Entry 7AFD (electron microscopy, 3.44 A resolution); this record covers chains 1 and C of the 9 polymer chains in the assembly.

# Chain 1
Molecule: 16SrRNA of the head domain (residue C931 to G1386)
Source organism: Escherichia coli
Sequence (1541 nucleotides; numbered 1 to 1541; the number before each row is that of its first residue):
     1 AAAUUGAAGA GUUUGAUCAU GGCUCAGAUU GAACGCUGGC GGCAGGCCUA ACACAUGCAA
    61 GUCGAACGGU AACAGGAAGA AGCUUGCUUC UUUGCUGACG AGUGGCGGAC GGGUGAGUAA
   121 UGUCUGGGAA ACUGCCUGAU GGAGGGGGAU AACUACUGGA AACGGUAGCU AAUACCGCAU
   181 AACGUCGCAA GACCAAAGAG GGGGACCUUC GGGCCUCUUG CCAUCGGAUG UGCCCAGAUG
   241 GGAUUAGCUA GUAGGUGGGG UAACGGCUCA CCUAGGCGAC GAUCCCUAGC UGGUCUGAGA
   301 GGAUGACCAG CCACACUGGA ACUGAGACAC GGUCCAGACU CCUACGGGAG GCAGCAGUGG
   361 GGAAUAUUGC ACAAUGGGCG CAAGCCUGAU GCAGCCAUGC CGCGUGUAUG AAGAAGGCCU
   421 UCGGGUUGUA AAGUACUUUC AGCGGGGAGG AAGGGAGUAA AGUUAAUACC UUUGCUCAUU
   481 GACGUUACCC GCAGAAGAAG CACCGGCUAA CUCCGUGCCA GCAGCCXCGG UAAUACGGAG
   541 GGUGCAAGCG UUAAUCGGAA UUACUGGGCG UAAAGCGCAC GCAGGCGGUU UGUUAAGUCA
   601 GAUGUGAAAU CCCCGGGCUC AACCUGGGAA CUGCAUCUGA UACUGGCAAG CUUGAGUCUC
   661 GUAGAGGGGG GUAGAAUUCC AGGUGUAGCG GUGAAAUGCG UAGAGAUCUG GAGGAAUACC
   721 GGUGGCGAAG GCGGCCCCCU GGACGAAGAC UGACGCUCAG GUGCGAAAGC GUGGGGAGCA
   781 AACAGGAUUA GAUACCCUGG UAGUCCACGC CGUAAACGAU GUCGACUUGG AGGUUGUGCC
   841 CUUGAGGCGU GGCUUCCGGA GCUAACGCGU UAAGUCGACC GCCUGGGGAG UACGGCCGCA
   901 AGGUUAAAAC UCAAAUGAAU UGACGGGGGC CCGCACAAGC GGUGGAGCAU GUGGUUUAAU
   961 UCGAUGXAAC GCGAAGAACC UUACCUGGUC UUGACAUCCA CGGAAGUUUU CAGAGAUGAG
  1021 AAUGUGCCUU CGGGAACCGU GAGACAGGUG CUGCAUGGCU GUCGUCAGCU CGUGUUGUGA
  1081 AAUGUUGGGU UAAGUCCCGC AACGAGCGCA ACCCUUAUCC UUUGUUGCCA GCGGUCCGGC
  1141 CGGGAACUCA AAGGAGACUG CCAGUGAUAA ACUGGAGGAA GGUGGGGAUG ACGUCAAGUC
  1201 AUCAUGGCCC UUACGACCAG GGCUACACAC GUGCUACAAU GGCGCAUACA AAGAGAAGCG
  1261 ACCUCGCGAG AGCAAGCGGA CCUCAUAAAG UGCGUCGUAG UCCGGAUUGG AGUCUGCAAC
  1321 UCGACUCCAU GAAGUCGGAA UCGCUAGUAA UCGUGGAUCA GAAUGCCACG GUGAAUACGU
  1381 UCCCGGCCUU GUACACACCG CCCGUXACAC CAUGGGAGUG GGUUGCAAAA GAAGUAGGUA
  1441 GCUUAACCUU CGGGAGGGCG CUUACCACUU UGUGAUUCAU GACUGGGGUG AAGUCGUAAC
  1501 AAGGUAACCG UAGGGGAACC UGCGGUUGGA UCACCUCCUU A
Not modelled in the structure: 1-930, 1387-1541
Modified / non-standard residues: PSU (pseudouridine-5'-monophosphate) at position 516, G7M (N7-methyl-guanosine-5'-monophosphate) at position 527, 2MG (2N-methylguanosine-5'-monophosphate) at position 966, 5MC (5-methylcytidine-5'-monophosphate) at position 967, 2MG (2N-methylguanosine-5'-monophosphate) at position 1207, 4OC (4n,o2'-methylcytidine-5'-monophosphate) at position 1401, 5MC (5-methylcytidine-5'-monophosphate) at position 1406, UR3 (3-methyluridine-5'-monophoshate) at position 1497, 2MG (2N-methylguanosine-5'-monophosphate) at position 1515, MA6 (6N-dimethyladenosine-5'-monophoshate) at position 1517, MA6 (6N-dimethyladenosine-5'-monophoshate) at position 1518
Ion coordination: Mg2+ site 1 near A937 (its only coordinating residue here); Mg2+ site 2 near G944 (its only coordinating residue here); Mg2+ site 3: A964, U1199; Mg2+ site 4 near C972 (its only coordinating residue here); Mg2+ site 5 near C980 (its only coordinating residue here); Mg2+ site 6: C1054, A1197, G1198; Mg2+ site 7: C1054, A1197; Mg2+ site 8: U1085, U1086, G1099; Mg2+ site 9 near A1110 (its only coordinating residue here); Mg2+ site 10: C1158, G1184; Mg2+ site 11 near G1177 (its only coordinating residue here); Mg2+ site 12: C1303, G1304; 1 more Mg2+ sites not listed

# Chain C
Molecule: 30S ribosomal protein S3
Source organism: Escherichia coli
UniProtKB: C3SQX2 (C3SQX2_ECOLX); residues 1-233 here = UniProt positions 1-233
Chain sequence (233 residues; row label = number of the first residue in the row):
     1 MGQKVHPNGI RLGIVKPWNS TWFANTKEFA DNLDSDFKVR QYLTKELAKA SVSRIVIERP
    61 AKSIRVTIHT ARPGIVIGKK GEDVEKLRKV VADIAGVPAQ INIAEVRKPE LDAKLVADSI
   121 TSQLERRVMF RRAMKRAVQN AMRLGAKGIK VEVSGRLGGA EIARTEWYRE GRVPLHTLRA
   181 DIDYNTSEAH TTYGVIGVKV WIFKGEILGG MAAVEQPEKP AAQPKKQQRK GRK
Not modelled in the structure: 1, 213-233

# Interface between chain 1 and chain C
Residue-residue contacts (61; chain 1 residue first):
  A1055(1) with Arg156(C), hydrogen bond to the sugar; Glu161(C), hydrogen bond to the sugar; Tyr193(C), base contact
  U1056(1) with Gly155(C), phosphate contact; Ile162(C), phosphate contact; Ala163(C), hydrogen bond to the phosphate; Val195(C), hydrogen bond to the sugar
  G1057(1) with Ser154(C), sugar contact; Gly155(C), hydrogen bond to the phosphate; Thr165(C), phosphate contact; Glu188(C), hydrogen bond to the sugar; Val195(C), sugar contact; Gly197(C), phosphate contact; Lys199(C), hydrogen bond to the phosphate
  G1058(1) with Ser154(C), phosphate contact; Lys199(C), salt bridge to the phosphate
  U1060(1) with Gln3(C), base contact
  G1061(1) with Gln3(C), hydrogen bond to the base
  U1062(1) with Gly2(C), hydrogen bond to the base; Gln3(C), base contact
  C1063(1) with Gly2(C), base contact
  U1065(1) with His176(C), base contact
  G1106(1) with Arg169(C), hydrogen bond to the phosphate; Arg172(C), salt bridge to the phosphate
  C1107(1) with Arg169(C), salt bridge to the phosphate; Arg172(C), phosphate contact; Val173(C), hydrogen bond to the phosphate; Pro174(C), phosphate contact
  G1108(1) with Pro174(C), phosphate contact; Leu175(C), hydrogen bond to the phosphate; His176(C), salt bridge to the phosphate
  C1109(1) with His176(C), salt bridge to the phosphate
  A1110(1) with Thr177(C), base contact
  A1111(1) with His176(C), hydrogen bond to the base; Thr177(C), base contact
  C1112(1) with His176(C), hydrogen bond to the base; Thr177(C), base contact; Leu178(C), hydrogen bond to the base; Arg179(C), hydrogen bond to the base
  C1113(1) with Leu178(C), sugar contact
  U1189(1) with Val5(C), phosphate contact; His176(C), sugar contact
  G1190(1) with Gly2(C), sugar contact; Gln3(C), sugar contact; Lys4(C), phosphate contact; Val5(C), hydrogen bond to the phosphate; His176(C), sugar contact
  A1191(1) with Gly2(C), phosphate contact; Lys4(C), salt bridge to the phosphate
  C1192(1) with Lys4(C), salt bridge to the phosphate
  G1193(1) with Gly2(C), hydrogen bond to the base; Trp167(C), hydrogen bond to the phosphate
  A1196(1) with Ile162(C), base contact
  U1205(1) with His190(C), sugar contact; Val195(C), sugar contact
  G1206(1) with Arg156(C), sugar contact; Thr192(C), hydrogen bond to the sugar; Tyr193(C), hydrogen bond to the sugar; Gly194(C), sugar contact
  A1256(1) with Lys27(C), sugar contact
  A1257(1) with Lys27(C), salt bridge to the phosphate
Other interface residues (no listed pair), chain 1 (30 interface residues in all): U1194, A1204, 2MG_1207
Other interface residues (no listed pair), chain C (34 interface residues in all): Ile14, Glu152, Thr191, Ile196

# Summary
30 residues of chain 1 and 34 residues of chain C are in contact, with 21 hydrogen bonds and 8 salt bridges.
Among the polar pairs are G1061(1)-Gln3(C), U1062(1)-Gly2(C) and A1111(1)-His176(C). A964(1) and U1199(1) form
the Mg2+ site 3.
Here chain 1 is 16SrRNA of the head domain (residue C931 to G1386) and chain C is 30S ribosomal protein S3,
both from Escherichia coli. Entry 7AFD (Bacterial 30S ribosomal subunit assembly complex state A (head
domain)) was determined by electron microscopy together with 7AF3, 7AF5, 7AF8, 7AFA, 7AFH, 7AFI and 17 further
entries from the same study.
